3KLA - chains A and C of the 3 polymer chains in the assembly; structure by X-ray diffraction, 1.65 A resolution.

Chain A:
Name: HLA class I histocompatibility antigen, A-2 alpha chain
From: Homo sapiens
Notes: fragment: hla-a2
UniProt: P01892 (1A02_HUMAN); residues 1-275 here correspond to UniProt positions 25-299 (UniProt number = residue number + 24)
Amino-acid sequence (275 residues; row label = number of the first residue in the row):
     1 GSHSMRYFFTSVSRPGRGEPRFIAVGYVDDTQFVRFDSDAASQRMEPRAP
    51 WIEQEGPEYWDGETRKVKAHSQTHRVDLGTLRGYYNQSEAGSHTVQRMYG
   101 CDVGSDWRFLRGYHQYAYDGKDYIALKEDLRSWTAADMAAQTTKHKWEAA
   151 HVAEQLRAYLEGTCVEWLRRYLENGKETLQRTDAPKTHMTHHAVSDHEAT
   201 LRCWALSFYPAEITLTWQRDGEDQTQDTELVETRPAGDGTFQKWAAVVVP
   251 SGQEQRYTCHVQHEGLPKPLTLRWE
Disulfides: Cys-101/Cys-164, Cys-203/Cys-259
From the paper describing this entry:
  - binding site for NYESO-1 peptide analogue (chain C): Arg-97, Tyr-116

Chain C:
Name: NYESO-1 peptide analogue
UniProt: P78358 (CTG1B_HUMAN); residues 1-9 here correspond to UniProt positions 157-165 (UniProt number = residue number + 156)
Amino-acid sequence (9 residues; row label = number of the first residue in the row):
     1 SLLMWITQL
Differences from the reference sequence: engineered mutation Leu-9 (Cys165 in P78358)
From the paper describing this entry:
  - conformationally variable residues: Met-4 to Leu-9

Chain A / chain C interface:
Contacting residue pairs - 42 pairs, chain A then chain C:
  Met-5(A) with Ser-1(C)
  Tyr-7(A) with Ser-1(C), hydrogen bond (side chain-backbone); Leu-2(C), hydrophobic
  Phe-9(A) with Leu-2(C), hydrophobic
  Met-45(A) with Leu-2(C), hydrophobic
  Glu-63(A) with Ser-1(C), hydrogen bond; Leu-2(C), hydrogen bond (side chain-backbone)
  Lys-66(A) with Ser-1(C), hydrogen bond; Leu-2(C), hydrogen bond (side chain-backbone); Leu-3(C); Met-4(C)
  Val-67(A) with Leu-2(C)
  Ala-69(A) with Ile-6(C)
  His-70(A) with Leu-3(C); Ile-6(C)
  Thr-73(A) with Ile-6(C), hydrogen bond (side chain-backbone); Thr-7(C); Gln-8(C)
  Val-76(A) with Gln-8(C)
  Asp-77(A) with Gln-8(C); Leu-9(C), hydrogen bond (side chain-backbone)
  Leu-81(A) with Leu-9(C), hydrophobic
  Tyr-84(A) with Leu-9(C)
  Arg-97(A) with Ile-6(C)
  Tyr-99(A) with Leu-2(C); Leu-3(C), hydrogen bond (side chain-backbone)
  Tyr-116(A) with Leu-9(C)
  Tyr-123(A) with Leu-9(C), hydrophobic
  Thr-143(A) with Leu-9(C)
  Lys-146(A) with Leu-9(C), hydrogen bond (side chain-backbone)
  Trp-147(A) with Thr-7(C); Gln-8(C), hydrogen bond (side chain-backbone); Leu-9(C), hydrophobic
  Val-152(A) with Thr-7(C)
  Gln-155(A) with Trp-5(C); Thr-7(C), hydrogen bond
  Leu-156(A) with Leu-3(C), hydrophobic
  Tyr-159(A) with Ser-1(C), hydrogen bond (side chain-backbone); Leu-2(C); Leu-3(C), hydrophobic
  Trp-167(A) with Ser-1(C)
  Tyr-171(A) with Ser-1(C), hydrogen bond (side chain-backbone)
Other interface residues (no listed pair), chain A (30 interface residues in all): Tyr-59, Thr-80, His-114
The authors on this interface:
  - interface residues, chain C: Ile-6(C)

Overview:
30 residues of chain A and 9 residues of chain C are in contact, with 13 hydrogen bonds. Polar pairs include
Tyr-7(A)/Ser-1(C), Glu-63(A)/Ser-1(C) and Glu-63(A)/Leu-2(C). From the paper: a binding site for NYESO-1
peptide analogue (chain C) at Arg-97(A) and Tyr-116(A); the interface residue Ile-6(C).
Chain A is HLA class I histocompatibility antigen, A-2 alpha chain (Homo sapiens) and chain C is NYESO-1
peptide analogue; the structure, Ca2+ release from the endoplasmic reticulum of NY-ESO-1 specific T cells is
modulated by the affinity ..., was determined by X-ray diffraction.
